6ER6 - chains B and A; structure by X-ray diffraction, 1.60 A resolution.

Chain B:
Protein: Endonuclease colEdes7
Source organism: Escherichia coli
Amino-acid sequence (134 residues; row label = number of the first residue in the row):
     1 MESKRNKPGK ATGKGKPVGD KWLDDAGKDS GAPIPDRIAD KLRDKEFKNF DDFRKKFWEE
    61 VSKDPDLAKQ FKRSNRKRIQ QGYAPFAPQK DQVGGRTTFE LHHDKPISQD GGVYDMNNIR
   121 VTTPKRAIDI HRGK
Disordered / not traced: 1-3, 110-111, 131-134

Chain A:
Protein: immunity Imdes7
Source organism: Escherichia coli
Amino-acid sequence (93 residues; row label = number of the first residue in the row):
     1 MELKHSISDY TEAEFLEFVK KIEDANSSED EQQKLVEEFI RLTEHPSGSD LIYYPRDDRE
    61 DSPEGIVKEI KEWRAANGKS GFKQGLEHHH HHH
Disordered / not traced: 89-93
From the paper describing this entry:
  - conformationally variable residues (loop rearrangement): Ala25

Chain B / chain A interface:
Contacting residue pairs - 32 pairs, chain B then chain A:
  Lys72(B) - Tyr53(A)
  Lys72(B) - Pro55(A)
  Lys72(B) - Asp57(A)
  Lys72(B) - Asp61(A)
  Arg73(B) - Asp61(A)  hydrogen bond (backbone-side chain)
  Ser74(B) - Ile52(A)
  Ser74(B) - Tyr53(A)
  Asn75(B) - Tyr53(A)
  Asn75(B) - Tyr54(A)
  Lys77(B) - Asp24(A)
  Lys77(B) - Ala25(A)
  Arg78(B) - Glu29(A)  salt bridge
  Arg78(B) - Gln33(A)
  Arg78(B) - Tyr53(A)
  Tyr83(B) - Glu29(A)
  Phe86(B) - Gln33(A)
  Phe86(B) - Val36(A)  hydrophobic
  Phe86(B) - Ser49(A)
  Phe86(B) - Tyr53(A)
  Phe86(B) - Tyr54(A)  hydrogen bond (backbone-side chain)
  Ala87(B) - Tyr54(A)
  Pro88(B) - Asp50(A)
  Pro88(B) - Tyr54(A)
  Gln89(B) - Ile40(A)
  Gln89(B) - Ser47(A)
  Gln89(B) - Gly48(A)
  Gln89(B) - Ser49(A)  hydrogen bond (side chain-backbone)
  Gln89(B) - Asp50(A)  hydrogen bond (backbone-side chain)
  Gln92(B) - Ser49(A)  hydrogen bond
  Thr97(B) - Gln33(A)  hydrogen bond
  Thr98(B) - Gln33(A)
  Phe99(B) - Tyr54(A)
Interface residues without a listed pair, chain A (17 interface residues in all): Glu23

Summary:
15 residues of chain B and 17 residues of chain A are in contact; the contacts include 6 hydrogen bonds and 1
salt bridge. Polar contacts include Arg78(B)-Glu29(A), Arg73(B)-Asp61(A) and Phe86(B)-Tyr54(A). The paper
reports conformational variability at Ala25(A).
Chain B is Endonuclease colEdes7 and chain A is immunity Imdes7, both from Escherichia coli; the structure,
Crystal structure of a computationally designed colicin endonuclease and immunity pair colEdes7/Imdes7, was
determined by X-ray diffraction (same publication as 6ERE).
